3CDJ - chain A; structure by X-ray diffraction, 2.80 A resolution.

[Chain A]
Protein: Polynucleotide phosphorylase
From: Escherichia coli
Notes: EC 2.7.7.8; fragment: C terminal S1/KH truncated PNPase
Amino-acid sequence (559 residues; numbered 18 to 576; the number before each row is that of its first residue):
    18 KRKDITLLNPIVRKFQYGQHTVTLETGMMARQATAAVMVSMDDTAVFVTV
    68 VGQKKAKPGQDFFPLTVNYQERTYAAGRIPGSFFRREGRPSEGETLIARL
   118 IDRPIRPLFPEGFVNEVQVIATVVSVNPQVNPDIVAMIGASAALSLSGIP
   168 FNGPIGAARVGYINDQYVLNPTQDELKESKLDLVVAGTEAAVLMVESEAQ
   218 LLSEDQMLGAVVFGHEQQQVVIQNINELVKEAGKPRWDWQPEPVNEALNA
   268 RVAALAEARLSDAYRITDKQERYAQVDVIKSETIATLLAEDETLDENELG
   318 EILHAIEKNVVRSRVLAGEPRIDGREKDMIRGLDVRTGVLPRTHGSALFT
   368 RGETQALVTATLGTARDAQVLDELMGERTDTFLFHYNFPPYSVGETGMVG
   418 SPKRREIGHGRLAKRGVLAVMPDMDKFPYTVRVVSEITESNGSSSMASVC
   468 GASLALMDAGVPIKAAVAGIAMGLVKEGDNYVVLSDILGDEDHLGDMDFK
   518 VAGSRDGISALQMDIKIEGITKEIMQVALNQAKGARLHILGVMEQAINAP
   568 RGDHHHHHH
Not modelled in the structure: 18-20, 98-107, 129, 261-321, 382-393, 409-422, 564-576
What the authors report for this chain:
  - conformationally variable residues (domain motion): N458, E508, D509

[In short]
The paper reports conformational variability at N458, E508 and D509.
Chain A is Polynucleotide phosphorylase (Escherichia coli); the structure, Crystal structure of the E. coli
KH/S1 domain truncated PNPase, was determined by X-ray diffraction, deposited together with 3CDI.
